8HA0 - chains B and N of the 6 polymer chains in the assembly; structure by electron microscopy, 2.62 A resolution.

[Chain B]
Protein: Guanine nucleotide-binding protein G(I)/G(S)/G(T) subunit beta-1
Organism: Rattus norvegicus
UniProtKB: P54311 (GBB1_RAT); residue numbers follow UniProt; this construct covers 2-340
Amino-acid sequence (400 residues; row label = number of the first residue in the row; numbers below 1 keep their minus sign (Met-33 is residue -33)):
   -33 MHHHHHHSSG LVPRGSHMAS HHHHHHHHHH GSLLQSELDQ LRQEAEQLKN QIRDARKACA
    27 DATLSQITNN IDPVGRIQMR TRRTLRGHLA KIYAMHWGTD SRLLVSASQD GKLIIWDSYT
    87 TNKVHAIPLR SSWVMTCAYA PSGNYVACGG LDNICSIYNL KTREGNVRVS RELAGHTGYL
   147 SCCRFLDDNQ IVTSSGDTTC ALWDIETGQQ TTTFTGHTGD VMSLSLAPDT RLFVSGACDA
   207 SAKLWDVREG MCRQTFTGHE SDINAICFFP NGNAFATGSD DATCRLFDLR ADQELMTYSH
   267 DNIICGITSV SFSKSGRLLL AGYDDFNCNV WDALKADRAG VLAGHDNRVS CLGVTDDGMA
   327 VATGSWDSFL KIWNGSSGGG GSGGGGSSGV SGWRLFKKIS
Not modelled in the structure: -33 to 2, 344-366
Differences from the reference sequence: expression tag (-33 to 1, 341-366)
Curated features (UniProtKB/Swiss-Prot):
  - modified residue: Ser2 (N-acetylserine), His266 (Phosphohistidine)

[Chain N]
Protein: Nanobody 35
Organism: synthetic construct
Notes: antibody fragment or engineered binder
Amino-acid sequence (140 residues; numbered -1 to 138; the number before each row is that of its first residue; numbers below 1 keep their minus sign (Met-1 is residue -1)):
    -1 MAQVQLQESG GGLVQPGGSL RLSCAASGFT FSNYKMNWVR QAPGKGLEWV SDISQSGASI
    59 SYTGSVKGRF TISRDNAKNT LYLQMNSLKP EDTAVYYCAR CPAPFTRDCF DVTSTTYAYR
   119 GQGTQVTVSS HHHHHHEPEA
Not modelled in the structure: -1 to 0, 130-138

[Chain B / chain N interface]
Residue-residue contacts (18; chain B residue first):
  Arg8(B) with Gln120(N)
  Lys15(B) with Gln1(N), hydrogen bond
  Cys204(B) with Ala116(N); Tyr117(N)
  Asp205(B) with Tyr117(N)
  Ala206(B) with Tyr117(N), hydrogen bond (backbone-side chain)
  Thr223(B) with Gln1(N)
  Glu226(B) with Val2(N); Gly26(N); Phe27(N); Thr28(N); Tyr32(N), hydrogen bond; Arg98(N), hydrogen bond (backbone-side chain)
  Ser227(B) with Pro100(N), hydrogen bond (side chain-backbone); Tyr117(N)
  Asp228(B) with Tyr117(N), hydrogen bond
  Asp246(B) with Pro102(N)
  Ile270(B) with Phe103(N), hydrophobic
Other interface residues (no listed pair), chain B (14 interface residues in all): Glu12, Thr184, Asp247
Other interface residues (no listed pair), chain N (16 interface residues in all): Gln3, Ala101, Thr114

[Summary]
The interface between chain B and chain N involves 14 residues on one side and 16 on the other, with 6
hydrogen bonds. Among the polar pairs are Lys15(B)-Gln1(N), Ala206(B)-Tyr117(N) and Glu226(B)-Tyr32(N).
Chain B is Guanine nucleotide-binding protein G(I)/G(S)/G(T) subunit beta-1 (Rattus norvegicus) and chain N is
Nanobody 35 (synthetic construct); the structure, Molecular recognition of two endogenous hormones by the
human parathyroid hormone receptor-1, was determined by electron microscopy, deposited together with 8HAF and
8HAO.
